Entry 6QU4 (X-ray diffraction, 2.75 A resolution); this record covers chains C and D of the 4 polymer chains in the assembly.

[Chain C (and D)]
Molecule: ATP-dependent 6-phosphofructokinase
Source organism: Trypanosoma brucei brucei
Notes: EC 2.7.1.11; chain D of this document is another copy of the same molecule, construct and numbering; everything in this record applies to it too
Reference sequence: O15648 (PFKA_TRYBB); residues 1-487 here = UniProt positions 1-487
Amino-acid sequence (507 residues; numbered -19 to 487; the number before each row is that of its first residue; numbers below 1 keep their minus sign (Met-19 is residue -19)):
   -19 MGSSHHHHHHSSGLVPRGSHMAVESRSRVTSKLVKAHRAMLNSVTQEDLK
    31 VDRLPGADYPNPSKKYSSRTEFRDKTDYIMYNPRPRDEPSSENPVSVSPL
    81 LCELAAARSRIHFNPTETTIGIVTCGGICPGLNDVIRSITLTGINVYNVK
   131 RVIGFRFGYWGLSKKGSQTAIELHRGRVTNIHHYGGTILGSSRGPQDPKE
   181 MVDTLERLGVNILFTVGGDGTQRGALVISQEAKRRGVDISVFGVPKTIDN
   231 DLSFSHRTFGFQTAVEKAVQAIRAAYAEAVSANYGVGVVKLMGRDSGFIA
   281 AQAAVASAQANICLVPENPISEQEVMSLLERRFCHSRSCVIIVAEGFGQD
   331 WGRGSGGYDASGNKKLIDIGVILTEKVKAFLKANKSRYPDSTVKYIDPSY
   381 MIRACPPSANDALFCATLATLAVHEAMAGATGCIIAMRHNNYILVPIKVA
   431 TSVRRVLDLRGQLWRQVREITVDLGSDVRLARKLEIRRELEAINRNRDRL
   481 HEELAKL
Disordered / not traced: -19 to 19, 332-337, 487 (chain D: -19 to 21, 45-53, 333-347, 485-487)
Differences from the reference sequence: initiating methionine (-19); expression tag (-18 to 0)
Residues lining bound ligands: JJ2 (1-[(3,4-dichlorophenyl)methyl]-5-[2-(dimethylamino)ethyl]pyrrolo[3,2-c]pyridin-4-one): Gly197, Gly198, Asp199, Gln202, Arg203, Pro225, Lys226, Thr227, Asp231, Leu232, Asp275, Ile414, Ala430, Thr431, Val433, Arg434
UniProt features mapped onto this chain:
  - motif: Ala485 to Leu487 (Peroxisomal targeting signal)
  - active site: Asp229 (Proton acceptor)
  - binding site (ATP): Gly107, Arg173, Gly174, Gly198 to Thr201, Lys226, Ser341 to Asn343
  - binding site (Mg(2+)): Asp199
  - binding site (substrate): Thr227 to Asp229, Met272 to Arg274, Glu325, Tyr380 to Arg383
  - site: Gly200 (Important for substrate specificity)
What the authors report for this chain:
  - binding site for JJ2: Asp199
  - catalytic residues: Asp229, Asp231 (citing earlier work)

[How chain C and chain D interact]
Residue-residue contacts - 111 pairs, chain C then chain D:
  Gln26(C) with Pro69(D)
  Ser43(C) with Arg445(D)
  Lys44(C) with Arg445(D)
  Ser48(C) with Arg440(D), hydrogen bond (backbone-side chain)
  Arg49(C) with Arg440(D)
  Thr50(C) with Arg440(D), hydrogen bond
  Lys55(C) with Glu68(D), salt bridge
  Tyr58(C) with Arg64(D); Pro65(D); Pro69(D), hydrophobic
  Ile59(C) with Pro63(D)
  Met60(C) with Met60(D), hydrophobic; Pro63(D), hydrogen bond (backbone-backbone); Arg64(D); Pro74(D); Val75(D); Ser76(D)
  Pro63(C) with Ile59(D); Met60(D), hydrogen bond (backbone-backbone); Pro63(D), hydrophobic
  Arg64(C) with Tyr58(D); Met60(D); Leu84(D)
  Pro65(C) with Tyr58(D); Met60(D), hydrophobic
  Arg66(C) with Glu72(D), salt bridge; Asn73(D)
  Glu68(C) with Thr56(D); Tyr58(D)
  Pro69(C) with Gln26(D); Tyr58(D); Leu81(D)
  Asn73(C) with Val75(D); Ser76(D), hydrogen bond (side chain-backbone); Val77(D); Ser78(D), hydrogen bond (side chain-backbone); Pro79(D)
  Pro74(C) with Val75(D); Ser76(D), hydrogen bond (backbone-backbone); Ser78(D); Pro79(D); Leu81(D), hydrophobic
  Val75(C) with Met60(D); Asn73(D); Pro74(D); Val75(D), hydrophobic
  Ser76(C) with Met60(D); Asn73(D), hydrogen bond (backbone-side chain); Pro74(D), hydrogen bond (backbone-backbone)
  Ser78(C) with Asn73(D); Pro74(D)
  Pro79(C) with Asn73(D); Pro74(D)
  Leu81(C) with Pro65(D), hydrophobic; Pro69(D), hydrophobic; Pro74(D), hydrophobic
  Leu84(C) with Arg64(D)
  Arg117(C) with Ala288(D)
  Ile124(C) with Arg468(D)
  Val126(C) with Glu449(D)
  Asn128(C) with Arg468(D), hydrogen bond
  Val129(C) with Arg468(D), hydrogen bond (backbone-side chain)
  Lys130(C) with Arg468(D), hydrogen bond (backbone-side chain)
  Glu152(C) with Arg475(D)
  His154(C) with Ala472(D)
  Arg155(C) with Glu465(D); Arg468(D)
  His236(C) with Asn420(D), hydrogen bond
  Gln242(C) with Gln242(D); Asn390(D), hydrogen bond
  Glu246(C) with Ser388(D); Ala389(D), hydrogen bond (side chain-backbone); Asn390(D), hydrogen bond (side chain-backbone)
  Val249(C) with Ala389(D), hydrophobic
  Gln282(C) with Leu393(D)
  Val285(C) with Leu393(D), hydrophobic
  Ala286(C) with Ala389(D)
  Ala288(C) with Arg117(D)
  Ser388(C) with Glu246(D)
  Ala389(C) with Glu246(D), hydrogen bond (backbone-side chain); Val249(D), hydrophobic; Ala286(D)
  Asn390(C) with Gln242(D), hydrogen bond; Glu246(D), hydrogen bond (backbone-side chain)
  Leu393(C) with Gln282(D); Val285(D), hydrophobic
  Thr397(C) with Gln446(D), hydrogen bond
  Thr400(C) with Gln442(D)
  Leu401(C) with Gln442(D)
  His404(C) with Arg445(D)
  His419(C) with His419(D), hydrogen bond (side chain-backbone)
  Asn420(C) with His236(D)
  Asn421(C) with Arg64(D)
  Gln442(C) with Thr400(D); Leu401(D)
  Arg445(C) with Ser43(D), hydrogen bond; Lys44(D); His404(D)
  Gln446(C) with Thr397(D), hydrogen bond
  Glu449(C) with Val126(D)
  Glu465(C) with Arg155(D)
  Arg468(C) with Ile124(D); Asn128(D), hydrogen bond; Val129(D), hydrogen bond (side chain-backbone); Lys130(D), hydrogen bond (side chain-backbone)
  Glu469(C) with His154(D)
  Glu471(C) with Glu152(D)
  Ala472(C) with Glu152(D); His154(D)
  Arg475(C) with Arg131(D); Glu152(D), salt bridge
Interface residues without a listed pair, chain C (72 interface residues in all): Asp67, Val77, Leu80, Ala87, His162, His163, Val245, Gln289, Ala392, Ala396
Interface residues without a listed pair, chain D (71 interface residues in all): Lys55, Asp57, Ala87, Gly156, His162, His163, Val245, Gln289, Ala396, Asn421, Leu443, Asn476

[In short]
72 residues of chain C and 71 residues of chain D are in contact; the contacts include 26 hydrogen bonds and 3
salt bridges. Polar pairs include Lys55(C)-Glu68(D), Arg66(C)-Glu72(D) and Arg475(C)-Glu152(D). Chain C binds
compound JJ2. From the paper: catalytic residues Asp229(C) and Asp231(C); a binding site for JJ2 at Asp199(C).
Chain C and chain D are both ATP-dependent 6-phosphofructokinase (Trypanosoma brucei brucei); the structure,
Crystal Structure of Phosphofructokinase from Trypanosoma brucei in complex with an allosteric inhibitor
ctcb405, was determined by X-ray diffraction (same publication as 6QU3 and 6QU5).
